PDB entry 6WGF | electron microscopy, 7.70 A resolution (low resolution: residue-level contacts below are approximate; hydrogen-bond / salt-bridge calls are withheld) | chains 7 and 3 of the 6 polymer chains in the assembly

[Chain 7]
Protein: DNA replication licensing factor MCM7
Organism: Saccharomyces cerevisiae
Notes: EC 3.6.4.12
UniProtKB: P38132 (MCM7_YEAST); residue numbers follow UniProt; this construct covers 1-845
Sequence (845 residues; row label = number of the first residue in the row):
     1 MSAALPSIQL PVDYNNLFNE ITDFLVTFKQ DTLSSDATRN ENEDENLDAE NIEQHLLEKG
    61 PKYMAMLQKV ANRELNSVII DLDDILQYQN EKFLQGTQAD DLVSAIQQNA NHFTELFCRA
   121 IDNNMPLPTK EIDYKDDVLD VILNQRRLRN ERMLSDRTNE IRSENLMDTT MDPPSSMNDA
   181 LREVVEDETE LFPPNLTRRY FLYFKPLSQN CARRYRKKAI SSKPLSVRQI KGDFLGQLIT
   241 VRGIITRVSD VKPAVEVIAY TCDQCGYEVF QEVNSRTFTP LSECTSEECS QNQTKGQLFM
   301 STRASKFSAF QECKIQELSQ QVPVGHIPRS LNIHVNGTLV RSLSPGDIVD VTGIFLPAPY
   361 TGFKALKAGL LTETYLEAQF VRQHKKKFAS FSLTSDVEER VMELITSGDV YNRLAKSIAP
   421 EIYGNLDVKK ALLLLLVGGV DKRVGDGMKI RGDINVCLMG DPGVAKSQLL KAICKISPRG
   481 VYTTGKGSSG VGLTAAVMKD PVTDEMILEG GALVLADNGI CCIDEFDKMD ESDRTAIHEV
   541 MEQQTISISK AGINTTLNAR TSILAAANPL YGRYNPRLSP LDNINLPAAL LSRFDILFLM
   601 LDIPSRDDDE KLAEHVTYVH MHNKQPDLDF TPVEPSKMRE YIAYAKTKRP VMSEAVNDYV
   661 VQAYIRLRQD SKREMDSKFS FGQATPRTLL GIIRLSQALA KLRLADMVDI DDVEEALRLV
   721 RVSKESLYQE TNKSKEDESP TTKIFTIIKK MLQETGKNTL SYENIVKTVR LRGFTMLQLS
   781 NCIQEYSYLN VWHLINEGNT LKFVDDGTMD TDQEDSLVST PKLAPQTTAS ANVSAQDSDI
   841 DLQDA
Disordered / not traced: 1-58, 124-195, 217-219, 357-375, 385-395, 673-675, 730-845
Curated features (UniProtKB/Swiss-Prot):
  - motif: Ser592 to Asp595 (Arginine finger)
  - binding site (ATP): Tyr423, Gly463, Ala465, Lys466, Ser467, Asn568, Arg593, Arg687
  - modified residue: Thr811 (Phosphothreonine), Ser819 (Phosphoserine), Ser838 (Phosphoserine)
  - mutagenesis: Lys466 (K466A: Loss of MCM2-7 complex helicase activity)

[Chain 3]
Protein: DNA replication licensing factor MCM3
Organism: Saccharomyces cerevisiae
Notes: EC 3.6.4.12
UniProtKB: P24279 (MCM3_YEAST); residues 1-971 here = UniProt positions 1-971
Sequence (971 residues; each row starts with the number of its first residue):
     1 MEGSTGFDGD ATTFFAPDAV FGDRVRRFQE FLDTFTSYRD SVRSIQVYNS NNAANYNDDQ
    61 DDADERDLLG DDDGDDLEKE KKAASSTSLN ILPHRIIISL DDLREFDRSF WSGILVEPAY
   121 FIPPAEKALT DLADSMDDVP HPNASAVSSR HPWKLSFKGS FGAHALSPRT LTAQHLNKLV
   181 SVEGIVTKTS LVRPKLIRSV HYAAKTGRFH YRDYTDATTT LTTRIPTPAI YPTEDTEGNK
   241 LTTEYGYSTF IDHQRITVQE MPEMAPAGQL PRSIDVILDD DLVDKTKPGD RVNVVGVFKS
   301 LGAGGMNQSN SNTLIGFKTL ILGNTVYPLH ARSTGVAARQ MLTDFDIRNI NKLSKKKDIF
   361 DILSQSLAPS IYGHDHIKKA ILLMLMGGVE KNLENGSHLR GDINILMVGD PSTAKSQLLR
   421 FVLNTASLAI ATTGRGSSGV GLTAAVTTDR ETGERRLEAG AMVLADRGVV CIDEFDKMTD
   481 VDRVAIHEVM EQQTVTIAKA GIHTTLNARC SVIAAANPVF GQYDVNRDPH QNIALPDSLL
   541 SRFDLLFVVT DDINEIRDRS ISEHVLRTHR YLPPGYLEGE PVRERLNLSL AVGEDADINP
   601 EEHSNSGAGV ENEGEDDEDH VFEKFNPLLQ AGAKLAKNKG NYNGTEIPKL VTIPFLRKYV
   661 QYAKERVIPQ LTQEAINVIV KNYTDLRNDD NTKKSPITAR TLETLIRLAT AHAKVRLSKT
   721 VNKVDAKVAA NLLRFALLGE DIGNDIDEEE SEYEEALSKR SPQKSPKKRQ RVRQPASNSG
   781 SPIKSTPRRS TASSVNATPS SARRILRFQD DEQNAGEDDN DIMSPLPADE EAELQRRLQL
   841 GLRVSPRRRE HLHAPEEGSS GPLTEVGTPR LPNVSSAGQD DEQQQSVISF DNVEPGTIST
   901 GRLSLISGII ARLMQTEIFE EESYPVASLF ERINEELPEE EKFSAQEYLA GLKIMSDRNN
   961 LMVADDKVWR V
Disordered / not traced: 1-19, 57-90, 142-150, 302-318, 330-338, 568-650, 688, 739-971
Curated features (UniProtKB/Swiss-Prot):
  - motif: Ser541 to Asp544 (Arginine finger)
  - binding site (ATP): Gly409 to Ser416
  - modified residue: Ser761 (Phosphoserine), Ser777 (Phosphoserine), Ser781 (Phosphoserine), Thr868 (Phosphothreonine)
  - mutagenesis: Lys415 (K415A: No effect on MCM2-7 complex helicase activity. Loss of MCM2-7 complex helicase activity; when associated with MCM5 A-422. Reduces MCM2-7 complex helicase activity ...)

[How chain 7 and chain 3 interact]
Pairs across the interface (37; chain 7 residue first):
  Asn109(7) - Tyr245(3)
  Asn109(7) - Gly246(3)
  Asn109(7) - Tyr247(3)
  Asn111(7) - Tyr245(3)
  His112(7) - Tyr202(3)
  His112(7) - Glu244(3)
  Ile220(7) - Asn55(3)
  Ile220(7) - Tyr56(3)
  Lys223(7) - Tyr56(3)
  Lys231(7) - Asp280(3)
  Lys231(7) - Asp284(3)
  Asp233(7) - Phe250(3)
  Asp233(7) - Asp280(3)
  Gly236(7) - Gly246(3)
  Asn274(7) - Thr243(3)
  Gly325(7) - Thr505(3)
  His326(7) - His503(3)
  His326(7) - Thr504(3)
  Ile327(7) - His503(3)
  Arg329(7) - His503(3)
  Gly463(7) - Ile697(3)
  Gly463(7) - Thr698(3)
  Gly463(7) - Ala699(3)
  Arg573(7) - Asn691(3)
  Pro604(7) - Arg687(3)
  Asp609(7) - Thr684(3)
  Glu610(7) - Val680(3)
  Glu610(7) - Thr684(3)
  Ala613(7) - Val680(3)
  Val616(7) - Leu702(3)
  Thr617(7) - Val680(3)
  His620(7) - Leu399(3)
  His620(7) - Glu703(3)
  His620(7) - Ile706(3)
  Met621(7) - Leu671(3)
  Met621(7) - Ile676(3)
  Asn623(7) - Leu393(3)
Interface residues without a listed pair, chain 7 (30 interface residues in all): Gly232, Leu235, Glu272, Pro462, Leu612, Glu614
Interface residues without a listed pair, chain 3 (36 interface residues in all): Leu241, Asp252, Glu394, Thr496, Asp537, Ile679, Tyr683, Arg707

[In short]
30 residues of chain 7 face 36 of chain 3 across their interface. UniProt lists 8 ATP-binding residues and one
mutagenesis site on chain 7; 8 ATP-binding residues and one mutagenesis site on chain 3.
Here chain 7 is DNA replication licensing factor MCM7 and chain 3 is DNA replication licensing factor MCM3,
both from Saccharomyces cerevisiae. Entry 6WGF (Atomic model of mutant Mcm2-7 hexamer with Mcm6 WHD
truncation) was determined by electron microscopy together with 6WGC, 6WGG and 6WGI from the same study.
